Entry 8B0I (electron microscopy, 4.28 A resolution (low resolution: residue-level contacts below are approximate; hydrogen-bond / salt-bridge calls are withheld)); this record covers chains A and B of the 5 polymer chains in the assembly.

== Chain A (and B) ==
Molecule: RNase adapter protein RapZ
Organism: Escherichia coli K-12
Notes: chain B of this document is another copy of the same molecule, construct and numbering; everything in this record applies to it too
UniProtKB: P0A894 (RAPZ_ECOLI); residues 1-284 here = UniProt positions 1-284
Sequence (284 residues; each row starts with the number of its first residue):
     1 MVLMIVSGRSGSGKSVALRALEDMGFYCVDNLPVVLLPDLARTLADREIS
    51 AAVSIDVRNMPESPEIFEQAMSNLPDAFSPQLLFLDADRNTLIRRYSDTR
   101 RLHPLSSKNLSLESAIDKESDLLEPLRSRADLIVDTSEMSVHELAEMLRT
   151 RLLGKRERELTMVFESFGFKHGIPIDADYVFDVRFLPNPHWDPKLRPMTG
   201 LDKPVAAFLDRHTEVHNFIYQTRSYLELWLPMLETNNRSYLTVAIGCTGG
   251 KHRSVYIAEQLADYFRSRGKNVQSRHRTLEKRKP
Not modelled in the structure: 100-111, 283-284 (chain B: 62, 283-284)
Swiss-Prot annotation at these positions:
  - region: Arg266 to Pro284 (RNA-binding)
  - binding site (ATP): Gly8 to Ser15
  - binding site (GTP): Asp56 to Asn59
  - modified residue: Lys251 (N6-acetyllysine)
  - mutagenesis: Lys270 (K270A: Lack of activity. Does not bind GlmY and GlmZ; when associated with A-281; A-282 and A-283), Lys281 (K281A: Lack of activity. Does not bind GlmY and GlmZ; when associated with A-270; A-282 and A-283), Arg282 (R282A: Lack of activity. Does not bind GlmY and GlmZ; when associated with A-270; A-281 and A-283), Lys283 (K283A: Lack of activity. Does not bind GlmY and GlmZ; when associated with A-270; A-281 and A-282)
What the authors report for this chain:
  - binding site for GlmZ small regulatory RNA: Lys170, Arg184, His190 to Pro197, Lys203, Arg238, Thr248, Gly249
  - mutagenesis - K170A: decreased binding to GlmZ small regulatory RNA

== Interface between chain A and chain B ==
Residue-residue contacts (29):
  Asp178(A) - Val180(B)
  Asp178(A) - Asp182(B)
  Tyr179(A) - Val180(B)
  Tyr179(A) - Asp182(B)
  Val180(A) - Val180(B)
  Phe181(A) - Tyr225(B)
  Asp182(A) - Tyr179(B)
  Phe185(A) - Tyr179(B)
  Phe185(A) - Trp229(B)
  Phe185(A) - Leu233(B)
  Trp191(A) - Met139(B)
  Trp191(A) - Glu146(B)
  Trp191(A) - Met147(B)
  Trp191(A) - Arg151(B)
  Arg211(A) - Glu138(B)
  His212(A) - Glu138(B)
  Thr213(A) - Glu138(B)
  Asn217(A) - Trp229(B)
  Phe218(A) - Tyr225(B)
  Phe218(A) - Trp229(B)
  Thr222(A) - Tyr225(B)
  Tyr225(A) - Thr222(B)
  Tyr225(A) - Tyr225(B)
  Leu228(A) - Phe218(B)
  Trp229(A) - Phe185(B)
  Trp229(A) - Phe218(B)
  Met232(A) - Phe185(B)
  Leu233(A) - Phe185(B)
  Arg238(A) - Phe185(B)
Also at the interface, not in a pair above, chain A (22 interface residues in all): Ile175, Ala177, Gln221
Also at the interface, not in a pair above, chain B (20 interface residues in all): Ile173, Asp178, Phe181, Arg184, Gln221, Met232

== Overview ==
22 residues of chain A and 20 residues of chain B are in contact. From the paper: a binding site for GlmZ
small regulatory RNA at Lys170(A), Arg184(A) and His190(A) among others; K170A of chain A reduces binding to
GlmZ small regulatory RNA.
Chain A and chain B are both RNase adapter protein RapZ (Escherichia coli K-12); the structure, CryoEM
structure of bacterial RapZ.GlmZ complex central to the control of cell envelope biogenesis, was determined by
electron microscopy, deposited together with 8B0J.
